PDB entry 4IHX | X-ray diffraction, 2.80 A resolution | chains B and C of the 4 polymer chains in the assembly

Chain B:
Protein: DNA-binding protein fis
Organism: Escherichia coli
Reference sequence: C9QXL3 (C9QXL3_ECOD1); numbering as in UniProt (aligned over 1-98)
Sequence (98 residues; row label = number of the first residue in the row):
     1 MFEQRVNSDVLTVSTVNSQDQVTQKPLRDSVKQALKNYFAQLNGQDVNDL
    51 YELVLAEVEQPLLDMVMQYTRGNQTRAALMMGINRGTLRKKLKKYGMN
From the paper describing this entry:
  - binding site for 27-bp DNA Strand A (chain C): Lys90
  - mutagenesis - K90A: unchanged binding to F1
  - mutagenesis - K90A (10-fold): decreased binding to F27
  - mutagenesis - K90A (9-fold): decreased binding to F30
  - mutagenesis - K90A: abolished binding to non-specific DNA

Chain C:
Molecule: 27-bp DNA Strand A
Sequence (27 nucleotides; numbered 1 to 27; the number before each row is that of its first residue):
     1 AAATTTGTTTGAXTXTTGAGCAAATTT
Modified positions: 2PR (2-amino-9-[2-deoxyribofuranosyl]-9H-purine-5'-monophosphate) at position 13; 2PR (2-amino-9-[2-deoxyribofuranosyl]-9H-purine-5'-monophosphate) at position 15

How chain B and chain C interact:
Pairs across the interface (13):
  Gly72(B) - DT6(C)  phosphate contact
  Asn73(B) - DT5(C)  hydrogen bond to the phosphate
  Asn73(B) - DT6(C)  phosphate contact
  Gln74(B) - DT6(C)  hydrogen bond to the phosphate
  Gln74(B) - DG7(C)  phosphate contact
  Thr75(B) - DT5(C)  sugar contact
  Thr75(B) - DT6(C)  hydrogen bond to the phosphate
  Arg85(B) - DT6(C)  base contact
  Arg85(B) - DG7(C)  hydrogen bond to the base
  Arg85(B) - DT8(C)  base contact
  Arg89(B) - DT6(C)  sugar contact
  Arg89(B) - DG7(C)  salt bridge to the phosphate
  Arg89(B) - DT8(C)  salt bridge to the phosphate
Interface residues without a listed pair, chain B (7 interface residues in all): Arg76

Overview:
Chain B and chain C form an interface of 7 and 4 residues respectively; the contacts include 4 hydrogen bonds
and 2 salt bridges. Among the polar pairs are Arg85(B)-DG7(C), Asn73(B)-DT5(C) and Gln74(B)-DT6(C). The paper
reports a binding site for 27-bp DNA Strand A (chain C) at Lys90(B); K90A of chain B reduces binding to F27.
Chain B is DNA-binding protein fis (Escherichia coli) and chain C is 27-bp DNA Strand A; the structure,
Crystal structure of Fis bound to 27 bp 2-Aminopurine substituted DNA F28-2AP (AAATTTGTTTGA2T2TTGAGCAAATTT),
was determined by X-ray diffraction together with 4IHV, 4IHW and 4IHY from the same study.
